PDB entry 4J6Y | X-ray diffraction, 2.14 A resolution | chains C and D of the 6 polymer chains in the assembly

Chain C (and D):
Protein: Protein hfq
From: Pseudomonas aeruginosa
Notes: chain D of this document is another copy of the same molecule, construct and numbering; everything in this record applies to it too
UniProt: Q9HUM0 (HFQ_PSEAE); numbering as in UniProt (aligned over 1-82)
Sequence (82 residues; numbered 1 to 82; the number before each row is that of its first residue):
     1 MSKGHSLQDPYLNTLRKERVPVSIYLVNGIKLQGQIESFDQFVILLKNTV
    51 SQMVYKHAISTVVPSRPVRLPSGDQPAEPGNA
Disordered / not traced: 1-3, 71-82 (chain D: 1-5, 72-82)
Metal / ion sites: Cd2+ site 1 near Asp9 (its only coordinating residue here); Cd2+ site 2 near His57 (its only coordinating residue here)

Chain C / chain D interface:
Contacting residue pairs (39):
  Asn28(C) - Leu26(D)
  Asn28(C) - Val27(D)  hydrogen bond (side chain-backbone)
  Asn28(C) - Gly29(D)
  Leu32(C) - Thr61(D)
  Ser38(C) - Leu7(D)
  Phe39(C) - Leu7(D)
  Asp40(C) - Ser6(D)  hydrogen bond (side chain-backbone)
  Asp40(C) - Leu7(D)  hydrogen bond (side chain-backbone)
  Asp40(C) - Gln8(D)
  Phe42(C) - Gln8(D)
  Val43(C) - Gln8(D)
  Leu45(C) - Leu7(D)  hydrophobic
  Lys47(C) - Leu70(D)
  Thr49(C) - Pro67(D)
  Val50(C) - Pro64(D)
  Val50(C) - Arg66(D)
  Val50(C) - Pro67(D)
  Ser51(C) - Tyr11(D)  hydrogen bond
  Ser51(C) - Pro64(D)
  Ser51(C) - Leu70(D)
  Gln52(C) - Thr61(D)
  Gln52(C) - Val62(D)
  Gln52(C) - Val63(D)
  Met53(C) - Gln8(D)
  Met53(C) - Tyr11(D)  hydrophobic
  Met53(C) - Ser60(D)
  Met53(C) - Thr61(D)
  Met53(C) - Val62(D)  hydrogen bond (backbone-backbone)
  Val54(C) - Ser60(D)
  Val54(C) - Thr61(D)
  Tyr55(C) - Gln8(D)  hydrogen bond
  Tyr55(C) - Lys56(D)
  Tyr55(C) - Ile59(D)  hydrophobic
  Tyr55(C) - Ser60(D)  hydrogen bond (backbone-backbone)
  His57(C) - Lys56(D)  hydrogen bond (side chain-backbone)
  His57(C) - His57(D)  hydrogen bond (side chain-backbone)
  His57(C) - Ile59(D)  hydrogen bond (side chain-backbone)
  Ala58(C) - Val27(D)  hydrophobic
  Ala58(C) - Ser60(D)
Interface residues without a listed pair, chain C (21 interface residues in all): Leu26, Val27, Glu37
Interface residues without a listed pair, chain D (23 interface residues in all): Leu12, Asn28, Ile44, Ala58, Pro71

Overview:
Chain C and chain D form an interface of 21 and 23 residues respectively, with 10 hydrogen bonds. Polar
contacts include Asn28(C)-Val27(D), Asp40(C)-Ser6(D) and Asp40(C)-Leu7(D).
Chain C and chain D are both Protein hfq (Pseudomonas aeruginosa); the structure, Hfq from Pseudomonas
aeruginosa crystallized in GTP presence, was determined by X-ray diffraction together with 4J5Y, 4J6X and 3QUI
from the same study.
